4EDB - chains A and C of the 6 polymer chains in the assembly; structure by X-ray diffraction, 2.50 A resolution.

== Chain A (and C) ==
Protein: Hemagglutinin
Organism: Influenza A virus
Notes: fragment: ha1 subunit; chain C of this document is another copy of the same molecule, construct and numbering; everything in this record applies to it too
Reference sequence: A7LI25 (A7LI25_9INFA); residues 1-326 here correspond to UniProt positions 18-343 (UniProt number = residue number + 17)
Amino-acid sequence (330 residues; each row starts with the number of its first residue; numbers below 1 keep their minus sign (Ala-3 is residue -3)):
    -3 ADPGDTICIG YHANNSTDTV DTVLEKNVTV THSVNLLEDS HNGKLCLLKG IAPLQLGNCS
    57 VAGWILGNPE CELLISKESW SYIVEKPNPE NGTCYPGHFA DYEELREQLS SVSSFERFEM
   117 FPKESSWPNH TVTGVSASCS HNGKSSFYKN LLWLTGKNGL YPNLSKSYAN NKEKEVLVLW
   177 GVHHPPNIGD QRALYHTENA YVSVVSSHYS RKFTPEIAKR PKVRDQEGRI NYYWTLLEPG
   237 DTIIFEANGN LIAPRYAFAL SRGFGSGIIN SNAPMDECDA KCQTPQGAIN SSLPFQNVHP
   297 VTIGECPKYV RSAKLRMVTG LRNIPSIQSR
Disordered / not traced: -3 to 0, 324-326
Differences from the reference sequence: expression tag (-3 to 0)
Disulfides: Cys42-Cys274, Cys55-Cys67, Cys90-Cys135, Cys278-Cys302

== How chain A and chain C interact ==
Residue-residue contacts - 16 pairs, chain A then chain C:
  Gly93(A) - His204(C)
  His94(A) - His204(C)
  Thr210(A) - Lys208(C)  hydrogen bond
  Glu212(A) - Ser199(C)  hydrogen bond
  Glu212(A) - Ser206(C)  hydrogen bond
  Glu212(A) - Lys208(C)  salt bridge
  Ile213(A) - Glu242(C)
  Ala214(A) - Glu242(C)
  Lys215(A) - Ser161(C)
  Lys215(A) - Ile240(C)
  Arg216(A) - Val201(C)
  Pro217(A) - Ser203(C)
  Pro217(A) - Thr238(C)
  Arg225(A) - Ser203(C)  hydrogen bond (side chain-backbone)
  Asn227(A) - His204(C)
  Asn227(A) - Tyr205(C)
Also at the interface, not in a pair above, chain A (12 interface residues in all): His180
Also at the interface, not in a pair above, chain C (12 interface residues in all): Tyr197

== In short ==
Chain A and chain C each contribute 12 residues to their interface; the contacts include 4 hydrogen bonds and
1 salt bridge. Among the polar pairs are Glu212(A)-Lys208(C), Thr210(A)-Lys208(C) and Glu212(A)-Ser199(C).
Chain A and chain C are both Hemagglutinin (Influenza A virus); the structure, Structures of monomeric
hemagglutinin and its complex with an Fab fragment of a neutralizing antibody that ..., was determined by
X-ray diffraction (same publication as 4EDA).
